6WWM - chains B and K of the 3 polymer chains in the assembly; structure by electron microscopy, 2.80 A resolution.

[Chain B]
Molecule: Tubulin beta-2B chain
From: Sus scrofa
Reference sequence: A0A287AGU7 (A0A287AGU7_PIG); residue numbers follow UniProt; this construct covers 1-445
Sequence (445 residues; row label = number of the first residue in the row):
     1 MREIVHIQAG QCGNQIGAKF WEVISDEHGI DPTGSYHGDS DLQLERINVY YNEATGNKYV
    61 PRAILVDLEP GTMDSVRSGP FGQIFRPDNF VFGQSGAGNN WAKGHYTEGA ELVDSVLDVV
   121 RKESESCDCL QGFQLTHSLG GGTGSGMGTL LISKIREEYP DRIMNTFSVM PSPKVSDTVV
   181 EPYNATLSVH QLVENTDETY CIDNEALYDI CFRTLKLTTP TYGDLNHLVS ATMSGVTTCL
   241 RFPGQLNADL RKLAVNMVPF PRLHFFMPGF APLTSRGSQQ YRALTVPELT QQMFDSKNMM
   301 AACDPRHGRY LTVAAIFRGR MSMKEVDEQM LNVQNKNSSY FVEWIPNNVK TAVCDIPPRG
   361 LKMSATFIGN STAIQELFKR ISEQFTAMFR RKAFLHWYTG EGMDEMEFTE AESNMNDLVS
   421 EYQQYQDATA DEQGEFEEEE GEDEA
Unresolved in the structure: 428-445
Residues lining bound ligands:
  - GDP (guanosine-5'-diphosphate): G10, Q11, C12, Q15, E69, N99, S138, G141, G142, T143, G144, D177, T178, E181, N204, Y222, N226
  - GTP (guanosine-5'-triphosphate): Q245, L246, K252
  - taxol (TA1): E22, V23, D26, E27, L215, L217, D224, H227, L228, A231, S234, F270, P272, L273, T274, R276, Q279, P358, R359, G360, L361

[Chain K]
Molecule: Kinesin-like protein KIF14
From: Mus musculus
Reference sequence: L0N7N1 (KIF14_MOUSE); numbering as in UniProt (aligned over 391-748)
Sequence (363 residues; numbered 386 to 748; the number before each row is that of its first residue):
   386 GPLGSNSQVT VAVRVRPFSK REKTEKASQV VFTNGEEITV EHPDMKQVYS FIYDVSFWSF
   446 DECHPGYASQ TTVYETLAAP LLDRAFEGYN TCLFAYGQTG SGKSYTMMGL NEEPGIIPRF
   506 CEDLFAQIAK KQTSEVSYHL EMSFFEVYNE KIHDLLVCKG ENGQRKQPLR AREHPVSGPY
   566 VEGLSMNVVS SYSDIQSWLE LGNKQRATAA TGMNDKSSRS HSVFTLVMTQ TKTEVVEGEE
   626 HDHRITSRIN LVDLAGSERC STAHSSGQRL KEGVSINKSL LTLGKVISAL SEQANGKRVF
   686 IPYRESTLTW LLKESLGGNS KTAMIATVSP AASNIEETLS TLRYATQARL IVNIAKVNED
   746 MNA
Unresolved in the structure: 386-391, 736-748
Differences from the reference sequence: expression tag (386-390)
UniProt features mapped onto this chain:
  - binding site (ATP): G482 to S489
Residues lining bound ligands: ADP (adenosine-5'-diphosphate): R399, R401, P402, S444, Q483, T484, G485, S486, G487, K488, S489, Y490
From the paper describing this entry:
  - contacts within the chain: R604-E643 (salt bridge)

[How chain B and chain K interact]
Residue-residue contacts (19; chain B residue first):
  F260(B) with E690(K)
  P261(B) with E690(K)
  R262(B) with R689(K)
  D404(B) with R557(K), salt bridge
  M406(B) with R557(K); E558(K); Y565(K)
  T409(B) with P560(K)
  E410(B) with R557(K), salt bridge; E558(K)
  S413(B) with E558(K), hydrogen bond; R689(K), hydrogen bond
  N414(B) with R689(K), hydrogen bond
  D417(B) with F685(K); R689(K), salt bridge
  S420(B) with F685(K)
  E421(B) with F685(K); E690(K)
  Q424(B) with F685(K)
Other interface residues (no listed pair), chain B (16 interface residues in all): D161, E194, D427
Other interface residues (no listed pair), chain K (11 interface residues in all): H559, K656, R683, V684

[Summary]
16 residues of chain B and 11 residues of chain K are in contact, with 3 hydrogen bonds and 3 salt bridges.
Polar pairs include D404(B)-R557(K), E410(B)-R557(K) and D417(B)-R689(K). Chain B binds GTP, GDP and taxol.
Ligands of chain K: ADP. From the paper: contacts within the chain involving R604(K) and E643(K).
Here chain B is Tubulin beta-2B chain (Sus scrofa) and chain K is Kinesin-like protein KIF14 (Mus musculus).
Entry 6WWM (KIF14[391-748] - ADP in complex with a microtubule) was determined by electron microscopy (same
publication as 6WWE, 6WWF, 6WWG, 6WWH, 6WWI, 6WWJ and 13 further entries).
